6OYY - chains B and C of the 4 polymer chains in the assembly; structure by X-ray diffraction, 2.70 A resolution.

== Chain B ==
Molecule: Aspartate 1-decarboxylase alpha chain
From: Mycobacterium tuberculosis (strain ATCC 25618 / H37Rv)
Notes: EC 4.1.1.11
UniProtKB: P9WIL3 (PAND_MYCTU); numbering as in UniProt (aligned over 25-139)
Sequence (123 residues; row label = number of the first residue in the row):
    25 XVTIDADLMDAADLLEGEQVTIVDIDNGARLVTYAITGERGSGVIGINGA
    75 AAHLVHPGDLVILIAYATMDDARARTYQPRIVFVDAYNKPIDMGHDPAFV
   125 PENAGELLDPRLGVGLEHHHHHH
Unresolved in the structure: 116-147
Sequence notes: conflict PYR_25 (Ser in P9WIL3); expression tag (140-147)
Modified positions: PYR (pyruvic acid) at position 25
Curated features (UniProtKB/Swiss-Prot):
  - active site: Tyr58 (Proton donor)
  - binding site (substrate): Thr57, Gly73 to Ala75
Residues lining bound ligands:
  - pyrazine-2-carboxylic acid (VGL), molecule 1: PYR_25, Val56, Thr57, Tyr58, Asn72, Gly73, Ala74, Ala75
  - pyrazine-2-carboxylic acid (VGL), molecule 2: Val47, Ile49, Arg54, Ile86, Ile88, Tyr90
From the paper describing this entry:
  - binding site for pyrazine-2-carboxylic acid: Arg54, Ala74, Ala75
  - mutagenesis - R54A: abolished binding to pyrazine-2-carboxylic acid
  - mutagenesis - R54A: abolished catalytic activity

== Chain C ==
Molecule: Aspartate 1-decarboxylase beta chain
From: Mycobacterium tuberculosis (strain ATCC 25618 / H37Rv)
UniProtKB: P9WIL3 (PAND_MYCTU); numbering as in UniProt (aligned over 1-24)
Sequence (24 residues; numbered 1 to 24; the number before each row is that of its first residue):
     1 MLRTMLKSKIHRATVTCADLHYVG
From the paper describing this entry:
  - mutagenesis - H21R (2.84 (0.06) mM): decreased binding to pyrazine-2-carboxylic acid
  - mutagenesis - H21R (0.184 (0.003) s-1): decreased catalytic activity

== Chain B / chain C interface ==
Pairs across the interface (16):
  Asp37(B) with Arg3(C), salt bridge
  Leu39(B) with Arg3(C); Met5(C), hydrophobic
  Glu40(B) with Met5(C)
  Gly41(B) with Met5(C); Leu6(C), hydrogen bond (backbone-backbone)
  Glu42(B) with Arg3(C), salt bridge; Thr4(C); Met5(C)
  Gln43(B) with Thr4(C), hydrogen bond (backbone-backbone)
  Tyr58(B) with Leu6(C); Lys9(C), hydrogen bond
  Ala91(B) with Met1(C), hydrophobic; Leu2(C)
  Thr92(B) with Leu2(C), hydrogen bond (backbone-backbone)
  Tyr101(B) with Met1(C)
Also at the interface, not in a pair above, chain B (12 interface residues in all): Leu38, Met93

== Overview ==
12 residues of chain B and 7 residues of chain C are in contact; the contacts include 4 hydrogen bonds and 2
salt bridges. Polar contacts include Asp37(B)-Arg3(C), Glu42(B)-Arg3(C) and Tyr58(B)-Lys9(C). The paper
reports a binding site for pyrazine-2-carboxylic acid at Arg54(B), Ala74(B) and Ala75(B); R54A of chain B
abolishes binding to pyrazine-2-carboxylic acid.
Chain B is Aspartate 1-decarboxylase alpha chain and chain C is Aspartate 1-decarboxylase beta chain, both
from Mycobacterium tuberculosis (strain ATCC 25618 / H37Rv); the structure, Crystal structure of Mtb aspartate
decarboxylase, pyrazinoic acid complex, was determined by X-ray diffraction (same publication as 6OZ8, 6P02
and 6P1Y).
